PDB entry 7NVG | electron microscopy, 3.70 A resolution | chains X2 and c2 of the 147 polymer chains in the assembly

== Chain X2 ==
Name: Flagellar basal-body rod protein FlgC
Source organism: Salmonella enterica subsp. enterica serovar Typhimurium
Reference sequence: A0A0F7J5J2 (A0A0F7J5J2_SALTM); residue numbers follow UniProt; this construct covers 1-134
Chain sequence (134 residues; numbered 1 to 134; the number before each row is that of its first residue):
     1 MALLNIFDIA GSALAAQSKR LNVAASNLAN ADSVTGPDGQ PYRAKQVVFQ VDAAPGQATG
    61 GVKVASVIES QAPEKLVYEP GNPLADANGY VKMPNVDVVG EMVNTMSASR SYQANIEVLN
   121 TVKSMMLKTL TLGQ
Unresolved in the structure: 1-2

== Chain c2 ==
Name: Flagellar basal body protein
Source organism: Salmonella enterica subsp. enterica serovar Typhimurium
Reference sequence: A0A0D6GIC9 (A0A0D6GIC9_SALTM); numbering as in UniProt (aligned over 1-251)
Chain sequence (251 residues; numbered 1 to 251; the number before each row is that of its first residue):
     1 MDHAIYTAMG AASQTLNQQA VTASNLANAS TPGFRAQLNA LRAVPVDGLS LATRTLVTAS
    61 TPGADMTPGQ LDYTSRPLDV ALQQDGWLVV QAADGAEGYT RNGNIQVGPT GQLTIQGHPV
   121 IGEGGPITVP EGSEITIAAD GTISALNPGD PPNTVAPVGR LKLVKAEGNE VQRSDDGLFR
   181 LTAEAQAERG AVLAADPSIR IMSGVLEGSN VKPVEAMTDM IANARRFEMQ MKVITSVDEN
   241 EGRANQLLSM S
Unresolved in the structure: 1, 251

== Chain X2 / chain c2 interface ==
Contacting residue pairs - 64 pairs, chain X2 then chain c2:
  K19(X2) with L51(c2)
  L21(X2) with A4(c2), hydrophobic; V237(c2), hydrophobic; N240(c2)
  N22(X2) with A4(c2); T53(c2); R54(c2), hydrogen bond
  V23(X2) with T53(c2)
  A25(X2) with T7(c2)
  S26(X2) with T53(c2), hydrogen bond (side chain-backbone); R54(c2); T55(c2), hydrogen bond (side chain-backbone)
  L28(X2) with M229(c2), hydrophobic; Q230(c2), hydrogen bond (backbone-side chain); V233(c2), hydrophobic
  A29(X2) with A11(c2), hydrophobic; V57(c2); Q230(c2)
  N30(X2) with A43(c2); T55(c2), hydrogen bond; L56(c2), hydrogen bond (side chain-backbone); V57(c2)
  D32(X2) with L41(c2); R226(c2), salt bridge
  S33(X2) with L41(c2)
  V34(X2) with A40(c2), hydrophobic; L41(c2), hydrogen bond (backbone-backbone)
  T35(X2) with L41(c2); R42(c2); A43(c2), hydrogen bond (backbone-backbone)
  G36(X2) with R42(c2), hydrogen bond (backbone-side chain); A43(c2)
  P37(X2) with R42(c2), hydrogen bond (backbone-side chain); A43(c2); P45(c2)
  Y42(X2) with A43(c2), hydrophobic; T55(c2)
  K45(X2) with A52(c2), hydrogen bond (side chain-backbone); T53(c2); T55(c2)
  V64(X2) with L51(c2)
  S66(X2) with L51(c2)
  V67(X2) with L51(c2)
  V98(X2) with M229(c2), hydrophobic
  M102(X2) with M229(c2), hydrophobic; K232(c2)
  T105(X2) with S236(c2)
  M106(X2) with K232(c2)
  S109(X2) with S236(c2); N240(c2); R243(c2)
  R110(X2) with R243(c2)
  Y112(X2) with A244(c2), hydrophobic
  Q113(X2) with R243(c2), hydrogen bond
  I116(X2) with R243(c2); A244(c2), hydrophobic; L247(c2), hydrophobic
  L119(X2) with L247(c2), hydrophobic
  N120(X2) with Q246(c2); L247(c2)
  K123(X2) with L247(c2); S249(c2), hydrogen bond (side chain-backbone); M250(c2)
  S124(X2) with M250(c2)
Also at the interface, not in a pair above, chain X2 (36 interface residues in all): L14, A31, L127
Also at the interface, not in a pair above, chain c2 (30 interface residues in all): E239

== In short ==
36 residues of chain X2 face 30 of chain c2 across their interface; the contacts include 13 hydrogen bonds and
1 salt bridge. Polar pairs include D32(X2)-R226(c2), N22(X2)-R54(c2) and S26(X2)-T53(c2).
Chain X2 is Flagellar basal-body rod protein FlgC and chain c2 is Flagellar basal body protein, both from
Salmonella enterica subsp. enterica serovar Typhimurium; the structure, Salmonella flagellar basal body
refined in C1 map, was determined by electron microscopy, deposited together with 7BGL, 7BHQ, 7BIN, 7BJ2 and
7BK0.
